8DEX - chains G and L of the 12 polymer chains in the assembly; structure by electron microscopy, 2.70 A resolution.

Chain G:
Molecule: CRISPR-associated protein, TM1801 family
From: Desulfovibrio vulgaris
Reference sequence: Q72WF7 (Q72WF7_DESVH); residues 1-290 here = UniProt positions 1-290
Sequence (290 residues; each row starts with the number of its first residue):
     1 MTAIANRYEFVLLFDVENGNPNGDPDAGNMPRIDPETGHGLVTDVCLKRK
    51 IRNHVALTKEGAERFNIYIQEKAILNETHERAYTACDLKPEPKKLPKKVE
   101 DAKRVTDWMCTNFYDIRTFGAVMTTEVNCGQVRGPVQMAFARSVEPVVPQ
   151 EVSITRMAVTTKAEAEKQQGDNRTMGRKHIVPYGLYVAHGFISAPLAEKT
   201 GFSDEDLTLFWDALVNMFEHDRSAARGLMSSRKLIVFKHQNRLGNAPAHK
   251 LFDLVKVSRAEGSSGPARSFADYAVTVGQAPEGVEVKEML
Disordered / not traced: 167-170

Chain L:
Molecule: 48-nt RNA strand
From: Desulfovibrio vulgaris
Sequence (48 nucleotides; numbered 2 to 49; the number before each row is that of its first residue):
     2 GGAUUGAAACGCCAUGCUCAGGCUGGCGAGUGCGCGCCACUCAUCAAG

Chain G / chain L interface:
Residue-residue contacts (43):
  Asn-22(G) with C41(L), phosphate contact; U42(L), hydrogen bond to the phosphate; C43(L), hydrogen bond to the phosphate
  Gly-23(G) with U42(L), hydrogen bond to the phosphate; C43(L), phosphate contact
  Pro-25(G) with U42(L), base contact
  Asn-29(G) with U42(L), base contact
  Arg-32(G) with U42(L), salt bridge to the phosphate
  Thr-43(G) with U42(L), hydrogen bond to the phosphate
  Val-45(G) with A40(L), phosphate contact; C41(L), phosphate contact; U42(L), phosphate contact
  Cys-46(G) with C41(L), sugar contact
  Lys-48(G) with A40(L), salt bridge to the phosphate
  Arg-49(G) with C41(L), salt bridge to the phosphate
  Arg-52(G) with A40(L), salt bridge to the phosphate; C41(L), salt bridge to the phosphate
  Ile-69(G) with C41(L), phosphate contact
  Phe-119(G) with C39(L), sugar contact
  Ala-121(G) with C38(L), sugar contact
  Val-122(G) with C38(L), base contact; C39(L), base contact
  Gln-131(G) with C38(L), hydrogen bond to the sugar
  Val-132(G) with C38(L), hydrogen bond to the sugar; C39(L), phosphate contact
  Arg-133(G) with C38(L), phosphate contact; C39(L), phosphate contact
  Gln-137(G) with C39(L), hydrogen bond to the phosphate
  Ile-154(G) with C46(L), base contact; A48(L), phosphate contact
  Thr-155(G) with C46(L), phosphate contact; A47(L), base contact; A48(L), hydrogen bond to the phosphate
  Arg-156(G) with C46(L), hydrogen bond to the sugar; A47(L), phosphate contact
  Met-157(G) with C46(L), sugar contact; A47(L), hydrogen bond to the phosphate
  Arg-177(G) with C46(L), base contact
  Ser-223(G) with A44(L), hydrogen bond to the phosphate; U45(L), phosphate contact
  Ala-224(G) with U45(L), hydrogen bond to the phosphate
  Arg-226(G) with C43(L), phosphate contact; A44(L), salt bridge to the phosphate
Other interface residues (no listed pair), chain G (35 interface residues in all): Asn-20, Pro-21, Gly-28, Asp-44, Gly-120, Ser-153, Gly-176, Ala-225
Other interface residues (no listed pair), chain L (12 interface residues in all): G49

In short:
35 residues of chain G and 12 residues of chain L are in contact, with 12 hydrogen bonds and 6 salt bridges.
Polar pairs include Gln-131(G)/C38(L), Val-132(G)/C38(L) and Arg-156(G)/C46(L).
Chain G is CRISPR-associated protein, TM1801 family and chain L is a 48-nt RNA strand, both from Desulfovibrio
vulgaris; the structure, type I-C Cascade, was determined by electron microscopy (same publication as 8DEJ,
8DFA, 8DFS and 8DFO).
